Entry 7SWL (electron microscopy, 2.88 A resolution); this record covers chains D and G of the 7 polymer chains in the assembly.

[Chain D]
Protein: Rix7
From: Chaetomium thermophilum
UniProt: G0RZG1 (G0RZG1_CHATD); residues 200-802 here = UniProt positions 200-802
Amino-acid sequence (629 residues; each row starts with the number of its first residue):
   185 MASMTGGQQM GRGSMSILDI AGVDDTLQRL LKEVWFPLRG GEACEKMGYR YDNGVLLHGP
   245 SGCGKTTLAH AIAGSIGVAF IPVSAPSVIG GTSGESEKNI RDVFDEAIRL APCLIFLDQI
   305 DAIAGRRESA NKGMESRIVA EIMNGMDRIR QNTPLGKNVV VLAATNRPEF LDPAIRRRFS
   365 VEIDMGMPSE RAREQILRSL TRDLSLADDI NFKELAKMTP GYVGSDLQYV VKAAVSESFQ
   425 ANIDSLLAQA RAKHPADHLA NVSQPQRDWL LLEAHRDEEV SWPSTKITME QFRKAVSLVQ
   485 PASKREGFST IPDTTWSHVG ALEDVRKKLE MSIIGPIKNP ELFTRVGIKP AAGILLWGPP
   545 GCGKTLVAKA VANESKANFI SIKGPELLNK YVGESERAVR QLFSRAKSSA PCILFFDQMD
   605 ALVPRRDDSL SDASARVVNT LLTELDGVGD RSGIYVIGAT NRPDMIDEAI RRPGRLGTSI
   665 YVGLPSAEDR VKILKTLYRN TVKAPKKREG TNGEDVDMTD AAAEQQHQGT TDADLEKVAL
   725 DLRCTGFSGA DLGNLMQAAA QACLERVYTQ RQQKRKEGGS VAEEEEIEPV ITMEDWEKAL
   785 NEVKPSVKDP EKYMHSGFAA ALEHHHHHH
Unresolved in the structure: 185-198, 440-445, 687-713, 758-771, 801-813
Differences from the reference sequence: expression tag (185-199, 803-813); conflict Gln303 (Glu in G0RZG1), Gln602 (Glu in G0RZG1)
Metal / ion sites: Mg2+ site 1: Thr250 (together with ATP); Mg2+ site 2: Thr549 (together with ATP)
Ligand contacts:
  - ATP (adenosine-5'-triphosphate), molecule 1: Asp203, Ile204, Ala205, Pro244, Ser245, Gly246, Cys247, Gly248, Lys249, Thr250, Thr251, Gln303, Asn350, Ile380, Ser383, Leu384, Gly408, Ser409, Gln412
  - ATP, molecule 2: Met327, Asp331, Arg334, Arg361, Arg362
  - ATP, molecule 3: His502, Val503, Gly504, Leu506, Pro544, Gly545, Cys546, Gly547, Lys548, Thr549, Leu550, Gln602, Asn645, Ile677, Leu681, Gly733, Ala734
  - ATP, molecule 4: Asp630, Arg656, Arg659

[Chain G]
Protein: polyleucine
From: synthetic construct
Amino-acid sequence (24 residues; row label = number of the first residue in the row):
     4 LLLLLLLLLL LLLLLLLLLL LLLL

[Interface between chain D and chain G]
Residue-residue contacts - 20 pairs, chain D then chain G:
  Gly275(D) - Leu9(G)
  Gly275(D) - Leu10(G)  hydrogen bond (backbone-backbone)
  Thr276(D) - Leu8(G)
  Thr276(D) - Leu9(G)
  Thr276(D) - Leu10(G)
  Ser277(D) - Leu8(G)  hydrogen bond (side chain-backbone)
  Ser277(D) - Leu10(G)
  Lys316(D) - Leu11(G)  hydrogen bond (side chain-backbone)
  Met318(D) - Leu10(G)  hydrophobic
  Lys574(D) - Leu23(G)
  Lys574(D) - Leu24(G)  hydrogen bond (backbone-backbone)
  Tyr575(D) - Leu21(G)  hydrophobic
  Tyr575(D) - Leu22(G)
  Tyr575(D) - Leu23(G)  hydrophobic
  Tyr575(D) - Leu24(G)
  Val576(D) - Leu22(G)  hydrogen bond (backbone-backbone)
  Val576(D) - Leu23(G)
  Val576(D) - Leu24(G)  hydrophobic
  Ala617(D) - Leu24(G)  hydrophobic
  Arg620(D) - Leu24(G)
Interface residues without a listed pair, chain D (12 interface residues in all): Arg321, Asn573

[In short]
12 residues of chain D face 8 of chain G across their interface, with 5 hydrogen bonds. Among the polar pairs
are Ser277(D)-Leu8(G), Lys316(D)-Leu11(G) and Gly275(D)-Leu10(G). Ligands of chain D: 4 copies of ATP.
Here chain D is Rix7 (Chaetomium thermophilum) and chain G is polyleucine (synthetic construct). Entry 7SWL
(CryoEM structure of the N-terminal-deleted Rix7 AAA-ATPase) was determined by electron microscopy (same
publication as 7T0V and 7T3I).
